Entry 2FHH (X-ray diffraction, 2.99 A resolution); this record covers chains F and G of the 28 polymer chains in the assembly.

# Chain F
Molecule: 20S proteasome, alpha and beta subunits
From: Mycobacterium tuberculosis
Amino-acid sequence (251 residues; each row starts with the number of its first residue; numbers below 1 keep their minus sign (Met-2 is residue -2)):
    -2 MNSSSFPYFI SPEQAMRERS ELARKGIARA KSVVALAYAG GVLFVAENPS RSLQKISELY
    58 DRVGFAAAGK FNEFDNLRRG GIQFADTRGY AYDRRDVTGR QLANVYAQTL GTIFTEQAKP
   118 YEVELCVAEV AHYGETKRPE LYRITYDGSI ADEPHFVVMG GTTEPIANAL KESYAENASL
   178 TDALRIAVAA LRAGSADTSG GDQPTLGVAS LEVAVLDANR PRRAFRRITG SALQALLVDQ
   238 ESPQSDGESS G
Not modelled in the structure: -2 to 7, 193-202, 238-248
Differences from the reference sequence: initiating methionine (-2); cloning artifact (-1 to 1)

# Chain G
Molecule: proteasome, beta subunit
From: Mycobacterium tuberculosis
Amino-acid sequence (240 residues; each row starts with the number of its first residue):
   301 TTIVALKYPG GVVMAGDRRS TQGNMISGRD VRKVYITDDY TATGIAGTAA VAVEFARLYA
   361 VELEHYEKLE GVPLTFAGKI NRLAIMVRGN LAAAMQGLLA LPLLAGYDIH ASDPQSAGRI
   421 VSFDAAGGWN IEEEGYQAVG SGSLFAKSSM KKLYSQVTDG DSGLRVAVEA LYDAADDDSA
   481 TGGPDLVRGI FPTAVIIDAD GAVDVPESRI AELARAIIES RSGADTFGSD GGEKHHHHHH
Not modelled in the structure: 523-540
Differences from the reference sequence: expression tag (535-540)
Residues lining bound ligands: M1N ((1R)-3-methyl-1-{[N-(morpholin-4-ylcarbonyl)-3-(1-naphthyl)-D-alanyl]amino}butylboronic acid): Thr301, Arg319, Ser320, Thr321, Gln322, Ser327, Val331, Lys333, Ile345, Ala346, Gly347, Thr348, Ala349, Ala350, Ala352, Ser441

# How chain F and chain G interact
Contacting residue pairs (25; chain F residue first):
  Glu55(F) with Lys368(G)
  Leu56(F) with Lys368(G), hydrogen bond (backbone-side chain)
  Tyr57(F) with Lys368(G)
  Asp58(F) with Glu364(G)
  Arg75(F) with Lys368(G), hydrogen bond (side chain-backbone); Leu369(G), hydrogen bond (side chain-backbone)
  Arg76(F) with Leu369(G); Glu370(G), salt bridge
  Ile79(F) with His365(G); Lys368(G); Leu369(G), hydrophobic
  Gln80(F) with His365(G), hydrogen bond
  Asp83(F) with Val361(G); His365(G), salt bridge; Lys368(G), salt bridge
  Gly86(F) with Arg357(G)
  Tyr87(F) with Glu354(G), hydrogen bond; Arg357(G), hydrogen bond (backbone-side chain); Leu358(G)
  Tyr89(F) with Arg357(G)
  Arg91(F) with Glu364(G), salt bridge
  Arg219(F) with Glu364(G), salt bridge
  Arg220(F) with Glu364(G), salt bridge; Glu367(G), salt bridge; Lys368(G)
Other interface residues (no listed pair), chain F (17 interface residues in all): Ser54, Ala88

# Overview
17 residues of chain F face 10 of chain G across their interface; the contacts include 6 hydrogen bonds and 7
salt bridges. Polar pairs include Arg76(F)-Glu370(G), Asp83(F)-His365(G) and Asp83(F)-Lys368(G). Bound to
chain G: compound M1N.
Here chain F is 20S proteasome, alpha and beta subunits and chain G is proteasome, beta subunit, both from
Mycobacterium tuberculosis. Entry 2FHH (Crystal Structure of Mycobacterium Tuberculosis Proteasome in complex
with a peptidyl boronate inhibitor MLN-273) was determined by X-ray diffraction, deposited together with 2FHG.
